PDB entry 6KX7 | X-ray diffraction, 2.10 A resolution | chain A

== Chain A ==
Protein: Cryptochrome-1
From: Mus musculus
UniProtKB: P97784 (CRY1_MOUSE); numbering as in UniProt (aligned over 1-496)
Sequence (498 residues; each row starts with the number of its first residue; numbers below 1 keep their minus sign (Gly-1 is residue -1)):
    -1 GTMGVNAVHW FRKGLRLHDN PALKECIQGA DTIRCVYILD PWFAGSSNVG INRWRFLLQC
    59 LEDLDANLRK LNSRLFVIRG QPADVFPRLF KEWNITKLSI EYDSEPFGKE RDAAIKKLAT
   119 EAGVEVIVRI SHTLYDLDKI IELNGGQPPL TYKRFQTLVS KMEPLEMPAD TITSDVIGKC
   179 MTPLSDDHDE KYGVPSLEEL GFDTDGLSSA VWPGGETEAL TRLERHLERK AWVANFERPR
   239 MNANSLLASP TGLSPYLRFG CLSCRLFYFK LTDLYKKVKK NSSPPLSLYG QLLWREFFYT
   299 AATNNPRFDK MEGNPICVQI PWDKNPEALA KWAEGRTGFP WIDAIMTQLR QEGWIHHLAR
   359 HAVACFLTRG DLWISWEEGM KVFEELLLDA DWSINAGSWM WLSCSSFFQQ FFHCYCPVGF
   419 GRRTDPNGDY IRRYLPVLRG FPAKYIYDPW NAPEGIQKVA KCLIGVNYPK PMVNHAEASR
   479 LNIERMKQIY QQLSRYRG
Disordered / not traced: -1 to 2, 165, 229-239, 278-281, 495-496
Sequence notes: expression tag (-1 to 0)
Ligand contacts: DYX (1-(4-chlorophenyl)-N-[2-(4-methoxyphenyl)-5,5-bis(oxidanylidene)-4,6-dihydrothieno[3,4-c]pyrazol-3-yl]cyclopentane-1-carboxamide): Gln289, Trp292, Arg293, Phe296, His355, Arg358, His359, Ala362, Phe381, Leu385, Asp387, Ala388, Ile392, Asn393, Ser396, Trp397, Trp399, Leu400
Curated features (UniProtKB/Swiss-Prot):
  - region: Val471 to Arg493 (Interaction with TIMELESS)
  - motif: Asn50 to Phe54 (LIR 1), Asp82 to Leu87 (LIR 2), Lys151 to Leu156 (LIR 3), Leu255 to Leu260 (LIR 4), Asp271 to Val276 (LIR 5), Ser285 to Leu290 (LIR 6), Thr335 to Trp339 (LIR 7), Lys379 to Leu384 (LIR 8), Gly395 to Leu400 (LIR 9), His411 to Val416 (LIR 10), Arg430 to Val435 (LIR 11), Gln486 to Leu491 (LIR 12), Ser492 to Gly496 (LIR 13)
  - binding site (FAD): Ser252, Gln289, His355, Asp387 to Asp389
  - modified residue (Phosphoserine): Ser71, Ser247, Ser280
  - cross-link (Glycyl lysine isopeptide (Lys-Gly)): Lys11 (interchain with G-Cter in ubiquitin), Lys107 (interchain with G-Cter in ubiquitin), Lys159 (interchain with G-Cter in ubiquitin), Lys329 (interchain with G-Cter in ubiquitin), Lys485 (interchain with G-Cter in ubiquitin)
  - mutagenesis: Ser71 (S71A: Phosphomimetic mutant that leads to stabilization of the protein; when associated with A-280 ...), Lys107 (K107R: Sensitive to FBXL3-ediated degradation but noz affected by expression of FBXL21), His224 (H224E: Reduces affinity for FBXL3), Ser247 (S247A: Reduced MAPK-catalyzed in vitro phosphorylation. No effect on inhibition of CLOCK-BMAL1-mediated transcriptional activity ...), Tyr273 (Y273A: Reduced interaction with MAP1LC3B and significant decrease in its autophagy-mediated degradation; when associated with A-276), Val276 (V276A: Reduced interaction with MAP1LC3B and significant decrease in its autophagy-mediated degradation; when associated with A-273), Ser280 (S280A: Phosphomimetic mutant that leads to stabilization of the protein; when associated with A-71 ...), Tyr287 (Y287A: No effect on its interaction with MAP1LC3B and moderate decrease in its autophagy-mediated degradation; when associated with A-290), Leu290 (L290A: No effect on its interaction with MAP1LC3B and moderate decrease in its autophagy-mediated degradation; when associated with A-287), Gly336 (G336D: Abolishes transcriptional repression of target genes. Abolishes interaction with PER2), Glu382 to Glu383 (Decreases transcriptional repression of target genes. Decreases FBXL3 binding. Increases PER2 binding), Phe405 (F405A: Decreases affinity for FBXL3. Slightly increases affinity for PER2), 4 further mutagenesis entries in UniProt

== Summary ==
Ligands of chain A: compound DYX. Curated annotation (UniProt) lists 6 FAD-binding residues and 17 mutagenesis
sites.
Chain A is Cryptochrome-1 (Mus musculus); the structure, Crystal structure of mouse Cryptochrome 1 in complex
with TH301 compound, was determined by X-ray diffraction, deposited together with 6KX4, 6KX5 and 6KX6.
